5XFA - chains B and C of the 4 polymer chains in the assembly; structure by X-ray diffraction, 2.70 A resolution.

== Chain B ==
Name: NAD-reducing hydrogenase
Organism: Hydrogenophilus thermoluteolus
UniProt: A0A077L885 (A0A077L885_HYDTE); numbering as in UniProt (aligned over 1-242)
Amino-acid sequence (242 residues; each row starts with the number of its first residue):
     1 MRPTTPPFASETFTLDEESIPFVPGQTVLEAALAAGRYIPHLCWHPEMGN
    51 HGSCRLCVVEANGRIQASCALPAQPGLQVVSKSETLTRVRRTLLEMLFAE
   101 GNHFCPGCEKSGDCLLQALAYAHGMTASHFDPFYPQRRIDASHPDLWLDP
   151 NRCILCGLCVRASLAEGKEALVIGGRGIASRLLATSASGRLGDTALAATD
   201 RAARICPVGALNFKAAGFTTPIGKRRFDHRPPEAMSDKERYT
Not modelled in the structure: 1-8
Bound ions: 2Fe-2S cluster Fe: Cys43, Cys54, Cys57, Cys69; 4Fe-4S cluster Fe site 1: His103, Cys105, Cys108, Cys114; 4Fe-4S cluster Fe site 2: Cys153, Cys156, Cys159, Cys206
Ligand contacts:
  - 2Fe-2S cluster (FES): Leu29, His41, Leu42, Cys43, Trp44, Gly52, Ser53, Cys54, Arg55, Cys57, Ala67, Cys69
  - 4Fe-4S cluster (SF4), molecule 1: Phe98, Asn102, His103, Phe104, Cys105, Cys108, Lys110, Ser111, Cys114, Leu116, Gln117, Arg152, Val208, Gly209
  - 4Fe-4S cluster (SF4), molecule 2: Leu148, Cys153, Ile154, Leu155, Cys156, Gly157, Leu158, Cys159, Leu182, Cys206, Pro207, Val208, Ala210, Leu211

== Chain C ==
Name: NAD-reducing hydrogenase
Organism: Hydrogenophilus thermoluteolus
UniProt: A0A077L7R5 (A0A077L7R5_HYDTE); residue numbers follow UniProt; this construct covers 1-189
Amino-acid sequence (189 residues; numbered 1 to 189; the number before each row is that of its first residue):
     1 MTSAAPSAMPPRKIRIATASLAGCFGCHMSFADIDTRLLALAEWVTFDRS
    51 PLTDWKTVGECDIALIEGGVCNAENVEVLRAYRRAARILVAVGACAINGG
   101 LPAQRNQHRVERLLTQVFEADRHLAPGSRVPNDPELPLLLEHVHPIHEIV
   151 RVDYYLPGCPPTAEVIWTFLTDLLVGREPHFPYPTLRYD
Not modelled in the structure: 1-11
Bound ions: 4Fe-4S cluster Fe: Cys24, Cys27, Cys95, Cys159
Ligand contacts: 4Fe-4S cluster (SF4): Gly23, Cys24, Gly26, Cys27, Glu67, Gly68, Gly93, Ala94, Cys95, Gly158, Cys159, Pro160

== Chain B / chain C interface ==
Residue-residue contacts (48; chain B residue first):
  Phe98(B) - Tyr188(C)  hydrophobic
  Asn102(B) - Gln107(C)
  His103(B) - Asn98(C)  hydrogen bond (backbone-side chain)
  Phe104(B) - Asn98(C)
  Phe104(B) - Gly100(C)
  Phe104(B) - Leu101(C)  hydrophobic
  Phe104(B) - Ala103(C)  hydrophobic
  Phe104(B) - Gln104(C)
  Cys105(B) - Tyr188(C)
  Pro106(B) - Cys159(C)  hydrophobic
  Pro106(B) - Tyr188(C)
  Gly107(B) - Leu101(C)
  Ser111(B) - Asp189(C)  hydrogen bond
  Ala120(B) - Tyr188(C)
  Tyr121(B) - Tyr183(C)
  Tyr121(B) - Leu186(C)
  Tyr121(B) - Arg187(C)
  Tyr121(B) - Tyr188(C)  hydrogen bond (side chain-backbone)
  Ala122(B) - Tyr183(C)
  Met125(B) - Leu186(C)
  Met125(B) - Tyr188(C)  hydrogen bond (backbone-side chain)
  Thr126(B) - Tyr155(C)
  Thr126(B) - Pro157(C)
  Thr126(B) - Phe181(C)
  Ala127(B) - Ile97(C)  hydrophobic
  Ala127(B) - Tyr155(C)  hydrophobic
  Ser128(B) - His147(C)
  His129(B) - Tyr155(C)
  Phe130(B) - His147(C)  hydrogen bond (backbone-side chain)
  Asp131(B) - His147(C)
  Asp131(B) - Glu148(C)
  Pro132(B) - Pro145(C)
  Tyr134(B) - Asn98(C)  hydrogen bond (side chain-backbone)
  Tyr134(B) - Gly99(C)
  Tyr134(B) - Ala103(C)
  Tyr134(B) - Asn106(C)
  Tyr134(B) - Val143(C)
  Tyr134(B) - Pro145(C)
  Pro135(B) - Gln107(C)  hydrogen bond (backbone-side chain)
  Gln136(B) - Asn106(C)  hydrogen bond (side chain-backbone)
  Gln136(B) - Gln107(C)
  Gln136(B) - His142(C)
  Arg137(B) - Gln107(C)
  Asn151(B) - Gln107(C)
  Arg225(B) - Asp189(C)  salt bridge
  His229(B) - Pro184(C)
  Arg230(B) - Tyr183(C)
  Pro231(B) - Tyr183(C)
Interface residues without a listed pair, chain B (32 interface residues in all): Gln117, Ala118, Gly124, Phe227
Interface residues without a listed pair, chain C (26 interface residues in all): Ala94, His144

== Summary ==
32 residues of chain B and 26 residues of chain C are in contact, with 8 hydrogen bonds and 1 salt bridge.
Among the polar pairs are Arg225(B)-Asp189(C), His103(B)-Asn98(C) and Ser111(B)-Asp189(C). Bound to chain B:
4Fe-4S cluster and 2Fe-2S cluster.
Chain B is NAD-reducing hydrogenase and chain C is NAD-reducing hydrogenase, both from Hydrogenophilus
thermoluteolus; the structure, Crystal structure of NAD+-reducing [NiFe]-hydrogenase in the H2-reduced state,
was determined by X-ray diffraction, deposited together with 5XF9.
